Entry 9GCT (electron microscopy, 3.70 A resolution); this record covers chains A and B of the 30 polymer chains in the assembly.

[Chain A (and B)]
Molecule: Transcription termination factor Rho
Organism: Escherichia coli
Notes: EC 3.6.4.-; chain B of this document is another copy of the same molecule, construct and numbering; everything in this record applies to it too
UniProt: P0AG30 (RHO_ECOLI); residue numbers follow UniProt; this construct covers 1-419
Sequence (419 residues; numbered 1 to 419; the number before each row is that of its first residue):
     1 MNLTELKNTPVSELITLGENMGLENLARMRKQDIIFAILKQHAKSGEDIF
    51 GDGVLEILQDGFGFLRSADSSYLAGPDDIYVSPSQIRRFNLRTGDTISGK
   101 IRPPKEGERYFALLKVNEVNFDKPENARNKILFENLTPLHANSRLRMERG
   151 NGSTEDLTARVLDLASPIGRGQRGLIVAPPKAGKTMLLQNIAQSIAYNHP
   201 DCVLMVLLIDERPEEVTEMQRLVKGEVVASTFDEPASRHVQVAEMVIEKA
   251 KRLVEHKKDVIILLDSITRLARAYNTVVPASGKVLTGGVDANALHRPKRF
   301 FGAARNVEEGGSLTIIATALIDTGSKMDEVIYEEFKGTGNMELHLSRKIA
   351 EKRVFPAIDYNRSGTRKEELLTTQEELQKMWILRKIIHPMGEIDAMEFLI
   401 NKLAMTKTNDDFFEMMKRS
Ion coordination: Mg2+: Thr185 (together with ATP)
Residues lining bound ligands: ATP (adenosine-5'-triphosphate): Thr158, Pro180, Lys181, Ala182, Gly183, Lys184, Thr185, Met186, Arg212, Phe355
Curated features (UniProtKB/Swiss-Prot):
  - region: Gly61 to Arg66 (RNA-binding 1), Asp78 to Tyr80 (RNA-binding 1), Glu108 to Tyr110 (RNA-binding 1), Val284 to Gly288 (RNA-binding 2)
  - binding site (ATP): Gly169 to Gly174, Lys181 to Met186, Arg212
  - site: Lys326 (RNA-binding 2)
  - mutagenesis: Phe62 (F62L/A: Defective for RNA-binding), Phe64 (F64L/A: Defective for RNA-binding), Lys181 (K181Q: Partial loss of ATPase, helicase and termination activity), Lys184 (K184Q: Improves ATPase and helicase activity but reduced termination activity), Cys202 (C202G/S: Does not affect the kinetics of ATP hydrolysis and inhibition by bicyclomycin), Asp265 (D265N: Loss of ATPase activity, helicase and termination activity)

[Interface between chain A and chain B]
Contacting residue pairs (44; chain A residue first):
  Asn25(A) - Asn90(B)
  Ala27(A) - Arg128(B)
  Ala27(A) - Lys130(B)
  Arg28(A) - Asn90(B)  hydrogen bond
  Arg28(A) - Arg92(B)  hydrogen bond (backbone-side chain)
  Arg28(A) - Ala127(B)  hydrogen bond (side chain-backbone)
  Arg28(A) - Arg128(B)  hydrogen bond (side chain-backbone)
  Arg28(A) - Lys130(B)
  Arg30(A) - Leu132(B)
  Arg30(A) - Glu134(B)
  Arg30(A) - Asn135(B)  hydrogen bond
  Lys31(A) - Asn135(B)
  Lys181(A) - Thr365(B)
  Lys181(A) - Arg366(B)
  Lys181(A) - Lys367(B)
  Asp210(A) - Lys298(B)  hydrogen bond (backbone-side chain)
  Arg212(A) - Arg173(B)
  Arg212(A) - Asn340(B)
  Arg212(A) - Arg366(B)
  Pro213(A) - Pro138(B)  hydrophobic
  Pro213(A) - Arg173(B)
  Pro213(A) - Arg305(B)
  Glu214(A) - Pro138(B)
  Glu214(A) - His140(B)
  Glu214(A) - Arg173(B)  salt bridge
  Glu214(A) - Asn340(B)  hydrogen bond
  Glu215(A) - His140(B)  salt bridge
  Thr217(A) - Thr137(B)  hydrogen bond
  Thr217(A) - Pro138(B)
  Phe232(A) - Lys298(B)
  Phe232(A) - Arg299(B)
  Phe232(A) - Gly302(B)
  Asp233(A) - Arg299(B)  hydrogen bond (backbone-side chain)
  Glu234(A) - Arg299(B)
  Pro235(A) - His295(B)
  Asn275(A) - Lys283(B)  hydrogen bond (backbone-side chain)
  Thr276(A) - Lys283(B)  hydrogen bond (backbone-side chain)
  Val278(A) - Lys283(B)  hydrogen bond (backbone-side chain)
  Thr323(A) - Glu333(B)
  Gly324(A) - Glu333(B)
  Ser325(A) - Glu333(B)  hydrogen bond (backbone-side chain)
  Glu351(A) - His388(B)  salt bridge
  Arg353(A) - Trp381(B)
  Arg353(A) - Arg384(B)
Interface residues without a listed pair, chain A (28 interface residues in all): Met29, Glu218, Val277, Lys352
Interface residues without a listed pair, chain B (28 interface residues in all): Asn129, Lys385

[In short]
The chain A/chain B interface involves 28 residues from each chain; the contacts include 13 hydrogen bonds and
3 salt bridges. Polar pairs include Glu214(A)-Arg173(B), Glu215(A)-His140(B) and Glu351(A)-His388(B). Ligands
of chain A: ATP. UniProt lists 13 ATP-binding residues and 6 mutagenesis sites on chain A.
Both chains are Transcription termination factor Rho (Escherichia coli). Entry 9GCT (Rho-ATP-Psu complex II
expanded) was determined by electron microscopy, deposited together with 8PEU, 8PEW, 8PEX, 8PEY and 9GCS.
